PDB entry 6HLS | electron microscopy, 3.21 A resolution | chains C and J of the 12 polymer chains in the assembly

[Chain C]
Protein: DNA-directed RNA polymerases I and III subunit RPAC1
From: Saccharomyces cerevisiae (strain ATCC 204508 / S288c)
UniProtKB: P07703 (RPAC1_YEAST); residues 1-335 here = UniProt positions 1-335
Chain sequence (335 residues; numbered 1 to 335; the number before each row is that of its first residue):
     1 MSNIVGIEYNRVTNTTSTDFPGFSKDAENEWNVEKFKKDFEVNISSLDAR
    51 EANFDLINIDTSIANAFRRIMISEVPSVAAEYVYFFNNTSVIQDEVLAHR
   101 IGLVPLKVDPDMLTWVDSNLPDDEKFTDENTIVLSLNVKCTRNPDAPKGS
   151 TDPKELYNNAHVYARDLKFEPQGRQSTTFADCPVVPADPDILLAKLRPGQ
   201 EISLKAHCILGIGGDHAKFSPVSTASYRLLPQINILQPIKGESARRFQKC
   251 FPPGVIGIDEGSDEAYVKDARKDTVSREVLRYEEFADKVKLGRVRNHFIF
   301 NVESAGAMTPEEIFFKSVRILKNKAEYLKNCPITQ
Not modelled in the structure: 1-29, 334-335
Curated features (UniProtKB/Swiss-Prot):
  - modified residue: Ser2 (N-acetylserine), Ser17 (Phosphoserine)

[Chain J]
Protein: DNA-directed RNA polymerases I, II, and III subunit RPABC5
From: Saccharomyces cerevisiae (strain ATCC 204508 / S288c)
UniProtKB: P22139 (RPAB5_YEAST); numbering as in UniProt (aligned over 1-70)
Chain sequence (70 residues; numbered 1 to 70; the number before each row is that of its first residue):
     1 MIVPVRCFSCGKVVGDKWESYLNLLQEDELDEGTALSRLGLKRYCCRRMI
    51 LTHVDLIEKFLRYNPLEKRD
Not modelled in the structure: 70
Ion coordination: Zn2+: Cys7, Cys10, Cys45, Cys46
Curated features (UniProtKB/Swiss-Prot):
  - binding site (Zn(2+)): Cys7, Cys10, Cys45, Cys46
  - cross-link: Lys59 (Glycyl lysine isopeptide (Lys-Gly) (interchain with G-Cter in ubiquitin))

[Chain C / chain J interface]
Contacting residue pairs - 46 pairs, chain C then chain J:
  Val91(C) - Phe60(J)  hydrophobic
  Val91(C) - Leu61(J)  hydrophobic
  Ile92(C) - Met1(J)  hydrophobic
  Arg100(C) - Ile2(J)
  Arg100(C) - Val3(J)  hydrogen bond (side chain-backbone)
  Arg100(C) - Pro4(J)
  Arg100(C) - Val5(J)
  Leu103(C) - Val5(J)
  Leu103(C) - Arg6(J)  hydrogen bond (backbone-side chain)
  Pro105(C) - Arg6(J)
  Pro105(C) - Val13(J)  hydrophobic
  Arg142(C) - Glu67(J)  salt bridge
  Lys154(C) - Glu19(J)  salt bridge
  His161(C) - Glu19(J)  salt bridge
  Tyr163(C) - Glu19(J)  hydrogen bond
  Asp188(C) - Val13(J)
  Asp188(C) - Asp16(J)
  Asp190(C) - Asp16(J)
  Ile191(C) - Val5(J)  hydrophobic
  Ile191(C) - Val13(J)  hydrophobic
  Ile191(C) - Asp16(J)
  Leu192(C) - Val3(J)  hydrophobic
  Leu192(C) - Gly15(J)
  Leu193(C) - Ile2(J)
  Ala194(C) - Ile2(J)  hydrophobic
  Lys195(C) - Ile2(J)
  Lys195(C) - Asp55(J)  salt bridge
  Lys195(C) - Ile57(J)
  Lys195(C) - Glu58(J)  salt bridge
  Lys195(C) - Leu61(J)
  Arg197(C) - Glu58(J)  salt bridge
  Arg197(C) - Leu61(J)
  Arg197(C) - Asn64(J)
  Pro198(C) - Asn64(J)  hydrogen bond (backbone-side chain)
  Pro198(C) - Leu66(J)
  Pro198(C) - Glu67(J)
  Gly199(C) - Leu66(J)
  Gln200(C) - Asn64(J)  hydrogen bond
  Lys218(C) - Arg6(J)  hydrogen bond (backbone-side chain)
  Ser223(C) - Cys10(J)
  Ser223(C) - Gly11(J)
  Ser223(C) - Lys12(J)
  Ser223(C) - Arg43(J)  hydrogen bond
  Thr224(C) - Cys10(J)
  Thr224(C) - Arg43(J)
  Glu303(C) - Arg43(J)  salt bridge
Also at the interface, not in a pair above, chain C (30 interface residues in all): Glu51, Thr89, Val104, Leu196, Ala217, Ala305
Also at the interface, not in a pair above, chain J (23 interface residues in all): Lys42

[Summary]
The interface between chain C and chain J involves 30 residues on one side and 23 on the other; the contacts
include 7 hydrogen bonds and 7 salt bridges. Polar contacts include Arg142(C)-Glu67(J), Lys154(C)-Glu19(J) and
His161(C)-Glu19(J). UniProt lists 4 Zn2+-binding residues on chain J.
Chain C is DNA-directed RNA polymerases I and III subunit RPAC1 and chain J is DNA-directed RNA polymerases I,
II, and III subunit RPABC5, both from Saccharomyces cerevisiae (strain ATCC 204508 / S288c); the structure,
Yeast apo RNA polymerase I*, was determined by electron microscopy, deposited together with 6HKO, 6HLQ and
6HLR.
